Entry 4AQQ (X-ray diffraction, 4.75 A resolution (low resolution: residue-level contacts below are approximate; hydrogen-bond / salt-bridge calls are withheld)); this record covers chain A.

# Chain A
Name: L2 protein III (penton base)
From: Human adenovirus 3
Reference sequence: Q2Y0H9 (Q2Y0H9_ADE03); numbering as in UniProt; present here: 1-314, 348-542
Amino-acid sequence (509 residues; each row starts with the number of its first residue; note: 33 numbers in that range are skipped by the numbering (no residue carries them; nothing is unmodelled there)):
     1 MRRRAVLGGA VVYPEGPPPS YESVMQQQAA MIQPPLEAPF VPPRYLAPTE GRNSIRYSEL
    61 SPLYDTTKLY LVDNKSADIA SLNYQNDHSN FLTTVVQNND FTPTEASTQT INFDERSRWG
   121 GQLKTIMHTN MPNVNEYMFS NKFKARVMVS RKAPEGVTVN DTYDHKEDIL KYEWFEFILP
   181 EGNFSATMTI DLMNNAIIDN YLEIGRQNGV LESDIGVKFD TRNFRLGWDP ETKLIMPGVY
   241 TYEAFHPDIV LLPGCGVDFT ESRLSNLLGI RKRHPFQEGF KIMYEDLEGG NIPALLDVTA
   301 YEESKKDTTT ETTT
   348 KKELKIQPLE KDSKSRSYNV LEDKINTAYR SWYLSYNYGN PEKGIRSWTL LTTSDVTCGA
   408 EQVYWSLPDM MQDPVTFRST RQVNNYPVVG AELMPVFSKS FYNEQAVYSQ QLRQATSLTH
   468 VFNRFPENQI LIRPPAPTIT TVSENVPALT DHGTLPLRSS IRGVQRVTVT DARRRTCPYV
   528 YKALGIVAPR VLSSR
Unresolved in the structure: 1-47
Bound ions: Ca2+ near E451 (its only coordinating residue here)
Reported in the primary citation:
  - Ca2+ coordination: E451
  - self-association interface (contacts with another copy of this molecule): P48 to S61
  - mutagenesis - D100R: decreased expression
  - mutagenesis - R425E, R428S: unchanged expression

# Summary
The paper reports that D100R reduces expression; Ca2+ coordination by E451; 3 substitutions were tested in
all.
Chain A is L2 protein III (penton base) (Human adenovirus 3); the structure, Dodecahedron formed of penton
base protein from adenovirus Ad3, was determined by X-ray diffraction (same publication as 4AR2).
